PDB entry 7RIJ | X-ray diffraction, 1.30 A resolution | chains A and B

# Chain A
Name: Cyclotide hyen-D
UniProt: C0HLN8 (CYHED_HYBEN); numbering as in UniProt (aligned over 1-30)
Amino-acid sequence (30 residues; each row starts with the number of its first residue):
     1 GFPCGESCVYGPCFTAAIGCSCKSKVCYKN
Construct notes: engineered mutation Gly11 (Ile in C0HLN8)
UniProt features mapped onto this chain:
  - cross-link: Gly1 to Asn30 (Cyclopeptide (Gly-Asn))
Disulfides: Cys4-Cys20, Cys8-Cys22, Cys13-Cys27
Covalent attachments: covalent link Gly1-Asn30

# Chain B
Name: D-[I11L]hyen D
Notes: engineered mutation(s): I11L
Amino-acid sequence (30 residues; each row starts with the number of its first residue):
     1 GFPCGESCVYLPCFTAAIGCSCKSKVCYKN
Modified / non-standard residues: Phe2, Phe14 (D-phenylalanine; DPN); Pro3, Pro12 (D-proline; DPR); Cys4, Cys8, Cys13, Cys20, Cys22, Cys27 (D-cysteine; DCY); Glu6 (D-glutamic acid; DGL); Ser7, Ser21, Ser24 (D-serine; DSN); Val9, Val26 (D-valine; DVA); Tyr10, Tyr28 (D-tyrosine; DTY); Leu11 (D-leucine; DLE); Thr15 (D-threonine; DTH); Ala16, Ala17 (D-alanine; DAL); Ile18 (D-isoleucine; DIL); Lys23, Lys25, Lys29 (D-lysine; DLY); Asn30 (D-asparagine; DSG)
Disulfides: Cys4-Cys20, Cys8-Cys22, Cys13-Cys27
Covalent attachments: covalent link Gly1-Asn30

# Interface between chain A and chain B
Residue-residue contacts - 14 pairs, chain A then chain B:
  Pro3(A) - Ser7(B)
  Pro3(A) - Val9(B)
  Pro3(A) - Tyr10(B)
  Gly5(A) - Val9(B)
  Gly5(A) - Val26(B)
  Glu6(A) - Val26(B)
  Ser7(A) - Pro3(B)
  Ser7(A) - Val26(B)
  Val9(A) - Pro3(B)
  Val9(A) - Gly5(B)
  Tyr10(A) - Pro3(B)
  Val26(A) - Gly5(B)
  Val26(A) - Glu6(B)
  Val26(A) - Ser7(B)
Other interface residues (no listed pair), chain A (8 interface residues in all): Lys25
Other interface residues (no listed pair), chain B (9 interface residues in all): Ser24, Lys25

# Summary
Chain A and chain B form an interface of 8 and 9 residues respectively.
Here chain A is Cyclotide hyen-D and chain B is D-[I11L]hyen D. Entry 7RIJ ([I11G]hyen D) was determined by
X-ray diffraction, deposited together with 7RII, 7RIH, 7RMQ, 7RMR and 7RMS.
